Entry 8BWY (electron microscopy, 38.00 A resolution (very low resolution: no residue pairs are listed; an interface is given only as per-side residue counts)); this record covers chains d and J of the 19 polymer chains in the assembly.

[Chain d]
Molecule: Dynein intermediate chain 2
From: Chlamydomonas reinhardtii
UniProt: I7M008 (I7M008_TETTS); the author numbering skips numbers that UniProt does not, so the offset changes along the chain: 1-258 = UniProt 1-258; 926-1334 = UniProt 259-667
Chain sequence (667 residues; row label = number of the first residue in the row; note: 667 numbers in that range are skipped by the numbering (no residue carries them; nothing is unmodelled there)):
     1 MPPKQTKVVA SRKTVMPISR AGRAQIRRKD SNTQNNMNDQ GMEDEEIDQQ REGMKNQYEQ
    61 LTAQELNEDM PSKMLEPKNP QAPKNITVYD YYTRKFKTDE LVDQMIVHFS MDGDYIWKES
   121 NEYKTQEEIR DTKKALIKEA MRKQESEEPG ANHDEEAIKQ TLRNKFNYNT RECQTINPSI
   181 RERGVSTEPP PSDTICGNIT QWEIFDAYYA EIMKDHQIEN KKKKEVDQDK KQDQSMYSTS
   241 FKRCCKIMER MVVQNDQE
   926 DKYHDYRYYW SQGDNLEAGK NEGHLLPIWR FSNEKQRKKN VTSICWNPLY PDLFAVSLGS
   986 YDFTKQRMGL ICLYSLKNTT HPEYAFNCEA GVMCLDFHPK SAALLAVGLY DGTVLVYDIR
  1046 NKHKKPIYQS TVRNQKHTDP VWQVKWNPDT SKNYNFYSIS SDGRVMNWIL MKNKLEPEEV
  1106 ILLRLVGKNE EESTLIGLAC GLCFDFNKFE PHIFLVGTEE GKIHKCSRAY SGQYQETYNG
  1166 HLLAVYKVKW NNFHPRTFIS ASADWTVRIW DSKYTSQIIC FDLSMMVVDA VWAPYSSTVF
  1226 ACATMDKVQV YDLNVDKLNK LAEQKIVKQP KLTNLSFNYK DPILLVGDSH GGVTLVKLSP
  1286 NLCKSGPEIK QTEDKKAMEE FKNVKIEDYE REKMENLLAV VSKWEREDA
Not modelled in the structure: 1-74, 140-162, 202-234, 926-932, 940-960, 1048-1061, 1100-1113, 1313-1334

[Chain J]
Molecule: Dynein light chain
From: Chlamydomonas reinhardtii
UniProt: Q1HFV9 (Q1HFV9_TETTH); residue numbers follow UniProt; this construct covers 1-93
Chain sequence (93 residues; numbered 1 to 93; the number before each row is that of its first residue):
     1 MGDHANEQII DMPENSEMKS MKNDAFSQAK FAVENYKFEN KISSHIKKFF DEKYGPNWHC
    61 VVGKHFNAYV SYDSKNFIFF YEGQLAILLY RKG
Not modelled in the structure: 1-9

[Interface between chain d and chain J]
At this resolution (38 A) residue pairs are not listed: 18 residues of chain d and 22 of chain J lie at the interface.

[Summary]
18 residues of chain d and 22 residues of chain J are in contact.
Here chain d is Dynein intermediate chain 2 and chain J is Dynein light chain, both from Chlamydomonas
reinhardtii. Entry 8BWY (In situ outer dynein arm from Chlamydomonas reinhardtii in a pre-power stroke state)
was determined by electron microscopy (same publication as 8BX8).
